PDB entry 3A8X | X-ray diffraction, 2.00 A resolution | chain A

# Chain A
Molecule: Protein kinase C iota type
Source organism: Homo sapiens
Notes: EC 2.7.11.13
Reference sequence: P41743 (KPCI_HUMAN); residues 240-579 here correspond to UniProt positions 249-588 (UniProt number = residue number + 9)
Sequence (345 residues; row label = number of the first residue in the row):
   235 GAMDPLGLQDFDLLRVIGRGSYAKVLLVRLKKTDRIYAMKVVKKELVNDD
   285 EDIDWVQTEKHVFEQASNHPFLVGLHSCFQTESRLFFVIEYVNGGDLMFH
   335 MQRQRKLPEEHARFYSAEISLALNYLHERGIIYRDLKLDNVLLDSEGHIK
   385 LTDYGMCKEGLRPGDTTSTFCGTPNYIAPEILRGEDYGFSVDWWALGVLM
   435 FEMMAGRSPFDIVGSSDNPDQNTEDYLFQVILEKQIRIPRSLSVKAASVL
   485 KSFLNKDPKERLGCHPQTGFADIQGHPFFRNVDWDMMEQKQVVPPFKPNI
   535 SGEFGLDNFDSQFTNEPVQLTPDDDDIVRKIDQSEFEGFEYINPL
Unresolved in the structure: 235-236, 450-456
Differences from the reference sequence: expression tag (235-239)
Modified residues: Thr403 (phosphothreonine; TPO); Thr555 (phosphothreonine; TPO)

# Summary
Chain A is Protein kinase C iota type (Homo sapiens); the structure, Crystal Structure of PKCiota kinase
domain, was determined by X-ray diffraction, deposited together with 3A8W.
